1YLK - chains A and B; structure by X-ray diffraction, 2.00 A resolution.

Chain A (and B):
Protein: Hypothetical protein Rv1284/MT1322
From: Mycobacterium tuberculosis
Notes: chain B of this document is another copy of the same molecule, construct and numbering; everything in this record applies to it too
UniProtKB: P64797 (Y1284_MYCTU); residue numbers follow UniProt; this construct covers 2-163
Sequence (172 residues; each row starts with the number of its first residue; numbers below 1 keep their minus sign (Met-8 is residue -8)):
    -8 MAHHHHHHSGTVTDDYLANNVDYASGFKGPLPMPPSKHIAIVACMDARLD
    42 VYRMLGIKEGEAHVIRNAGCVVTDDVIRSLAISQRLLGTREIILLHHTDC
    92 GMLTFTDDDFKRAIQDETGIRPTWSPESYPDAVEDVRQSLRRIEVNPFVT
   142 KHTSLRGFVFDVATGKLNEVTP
Disordered / not traced: -8 to 0
Sequence notes: cloning artifact (-8 to 1)
Metal / ion sites: Zn2+: Cys35, His88, Cys91

Chain A / chain B interface:
Contacting residue pairs (188):
  Thr2(A) - Glu82(B)
  Val3(A) - Lys28(B)
  Val3(A) - Glu82(B)  hydrogen bond (backbone-side chain)
  Thr4(A) - Ile30(B)
  Thr4(A) - Glu82(B)  hydrogen bond
  Thr4(A) - Ile84(B)
  Thr4(A) - Arg147(B)
  Thr4(A) - Phe149(B)
  Asp5(A) - Arg147(B)  salt bridge
  Tyr7(A) - Lys28(B)
  Tyr7(A) - Leu46(B)
  Tyr7(A) - Ile48(B)  hydrophobic
  Tyr7(A) - Glu52(B)  hydrogen bond
  Tyr7(A) - Ala53(B)
  Leu8(A) - Arg147(B)
  Leu8(A) - Phe149(B)  hydrophobic
  Leu8(A) - Leu158(B)  hydrophobic
  Asn10(A) - Leu46(B)  hydrogen bond (side chain-backbone)
  Asn10(A) - Gly47(B)  hydrogen bond (side chain-backbone)
  Asn11(A) - Met45(B)  hydrogen bond (side chain-backbone)
  Asn11(A) - Gly156(B)  hydrogen bond (side chain-backbone)
  Asn11(A) - Lys157(B)
  Asn11(A) - Leu158(B)  hydrogen bond (side chain-backbone)
  Tyr14(A) - Arg44(B)
  Tyr14(A) - Met45(B)  hydrophobic
  Tyr14(A) - Phe151(B)  hydrophobic
  Tyr14(A) - Gly156(B)
  Ala15(A) - Thr155(B)
  Ala15(A) - Gly156(B)
  Ala15(A) - Lys157(B)
  Phe18(A) - Val153(B)
  Phe18(A) - Ala154(B)
  Phe18(A) - Thr155(B)
  Phe18(A) - Gly156(B)
  Gly20(A) - Val153(B)
  Gly20(A) - Ala154(B)
  Pro21(A) - Val153(B)
  Pro21(A) - Ala154(B)
  Leu22(A) - Arg39(B)  hydrogen bond (backbone-side chain)
  Pro23(A) - Arg39(B)
  Met24(A) - Arg39(B)
  Met24(A) - Asp90(B)
  Met24(A) - Gly92(B)
  Met24(A) - Thr95(B)
  Lys28(A) - Val3(B)
  Lys28(A) - Tyr7(B)
  Ile30(A) - Val3(B)  hydrophobic
  Ile30(A) - Thr4(B)
  Ile30(A) - Tyr7(B)  hydrophobic
  Met36(A) - His54(B)
  Met36(A) - Val55(B)  hydrogen bond (backbone-backbone)
  Met36(A) - Ile56(B)  hydrophobic
  Met36(A) - Ser70(B)
  Met36(A) - Ser74(B)
  Asp37(A) - His54(B)
  Ala38(A) - Pro26(B)  hydrophobic
  Ala38(A) - Tyr43(B)  hydrogen bond (backbone-side chain)
  Ala38(A) - Glu50(B)
  Ala38(A) - Gly51(B)  hydrogen bond (backbone-backbone)
  Ala38(A) - Ala53(B)
  Ala38(A) - His54(B)
  Arg39(A) - Leu22(B)  hydrogen bond (side chain-backbone)
  Arg39(A) - Pro23(B)
  Arg39(A) - Met24(B)
  Leu40(A) - Tyr43(B)  hydrogen bond (backbone-side chain)
  Asp41(A) - Tyr43(B)
  Asp41(A) - Arg44(B)  salt bridge
  Asp41(A) - Glu50(B)
  Tyr43(A) - Ala38(B)  hydrogen bond (side chain-backbone)
  Tyr43(A) - Leu40(B)  hydrogen bond (side chain-backbone)
  Tyr43(A) - Asp41(B)
  Tyr43(A) - Arg44(B)
  Tyr43(A) - Arg57(B)
  Arg44(A) - Tyr14(B)
  Arg44(A) - Arg44(B)
  Arg44(A) - Glu50(B)  salt bridge
  Met45(A) - Asn11(B)  hydrogen bond (backbone-side chain)
  Met45(A) - Tyr14(B)  hydrophobic
  Leu46(A) - Tyr7(B)
  Leu46(A) - Asn10(B)  hydrogen bond (backbone-side chain)
  Gly47(A) - Asn10(B)  hydrogen bond (backbone-side chain)
  Ile48(A) - Tyr7(B)
  Glu50(A) - Ala38(B)
  Glu50(A) - Asp41(B)
  Gly51(A) - Ala38(B)  hydrogen bond (backbone-backbone)
  Glu52(A) - Tyr7(B)  hydrogen bond
  Ala53(A) - Tyr7(B)
  Ala53(A) - Ala38(B)
  His54(A) - Met36(B)
  His54(A) - Ala38(B)
  Val55(A) - Met36(B)  hydrogen bond (backbone-backbone)
  Val55(A) - Arg57(B)
  Ile56(A) - Met36(B)  hydrophobic
  Ile56(A) - Arg57(B)
  Arg57(A) - Tyr43(B)
  Arg57(A) - Val55(B)  hydrogen bond (side chain-backbone)
  Arg57(A) - Ile56(B)
  Arg57(A) - Arg57(B)  hydrogen bond (backbone-backbone)
  Asn58(A) - Asp66(B)  hydrogen bond
  Asn58(A) - Arg69(B)
  Asn58(A) - Ser70(B)
  Ala59(A) - Arg69(B)  hydrogen bond (backbone-side chain)
  Ala59(A) - Ser70(B)  hydrogen bond (backbone-side chain)
  Ala59(A) - Ile73(B)  hydrophobic
  Val62(A) - Arg69(B)
  Thr64(A) - Asp66(B)  hydrogen bond
  Asp66(A) - Asn58(B)  hydrogen bond
  Asp66(A) - Thr64(B)  hydrogen bond
  Asp66(A) - Asp66(B)
  Ile68(A) - Trp115(B)
  Arg69(A) - Asn58(B)
  Arg69(A) - Ala59(B)  hydrogen bond (side chain-backbone)
  Arg69(A) - Val62(B)
  Arg69(A) - Met93(B)
  Arg69(A) - Trp115(B)
  Arg69(A) - Ser116(B)
  Arg69(A) - Pro117(B)  hydrogen bond (side chain-backbone)
  Arg69(A) - Glu118(B)
  Ser70(A) - Met36(B)
  Ser70(A) - Asn58(B)
  Ser70(A) - Ala59(B)  hydrogen bond (side chain-backbone)
  Ala72(A) - Phe101(B)
  Ala72(A) - Trp115(B)  hydrophobic
  Ile73(A) - Ala59(B)  hydrophobic
  Ile73(A) - Met93(B)  hydrophobic
  Ile73(A) - Phe96(B)  hydrophobic
  Ile73(A) - Phe101(B)  hydrophobic
  Ile73(A) - Pro117(B)
  Ser74(A) - Met36(B)
  Arg76(A) - Ala104(B)
  Arg76(A) - Ile105(B)
  Arg76(A) - Glu108(B)  salt bridge
  Leu77(A) - Phe96(B)  hydrophobic
  Leu77(A) - Phe101(B)  hydrophobic
  Glu82(A) - Thr2(B)
  Glu82(A) - Val3(B)  hydrogen bond (side chain-backbone)
  Glu82(A) - Thr4(B)  hydrogen bond
  Ile84(A) - Thr4(B)
  Asp90(A) - Met24(B)
  Gly92(A) - Met24(B)
  Met93(A) - Arg69(B)
  Met93(A) - Ile73(B)  hydrophobic
  Phe96(A) - Ile73(B)  hydrophobic
  Phe96(A) - Leu77(B)  hydrophobic
  Phe101(A) - Ile73(B)  hydrophobic
  Phe101(A) - Leu77(B)  hydrophobic
  Ala104(A) - Arg76(B)
  Ile105(A) - Arg76(B)
  Ile105(A) - Phe139(B)  hydrophobic
  Glu108(A) - Arg76(B)  salt bridge
  Thr109(A) - Pro138(B)
  Ile111(A) - Phe139(B)  hydrophobic
  Pro113(A) - Phe139(B)  hydrophobic
  Trp115(A) - Asp65(B)
  Trp115(A) - Ile68(B)
  Trp115(A) - Arg69(B)
  Trp115(A) - Ala72(B)  hydrophobic
  Trp115(A) - Phe139(B)
  Ser116(A) - Arg69(B)
  Pro117(A) - Arg69(B)  hydrogen bond (backbone-side chain)
  Pro117(A) - Ile73(B)
  Glu118(A) - Arg69(B)
  Pro138(A) - Thr109(B)
  Phe139(A) - Ile105(B)  hydrophobic
  Phe139(A) - Ile111(B)  hydrophobic
  Phe139(A) - Pro113(B)  hydrophobic
  Arg147(A) - Thr4(B)
  Arg147(A) - Asp5(B)  salt bridge
  Arg147(A) - Leu8(B)
  Phe149(A) - Leu8(B)  hydrophobic
  Phe151(A) - Tyr14(B)  hydrophobic
  Phe151(A) - Phe18(B)  hydrophobic
  Val153(A) - Phe18(B)
  Val153(A) - Gly20(B)
  Val153(A) - Pro21(B)
  Ala154(A) - Phe18(B)
  Ala154(A) - Gly20(B)
  Ala154(A) - Pro21(B)
  Thr155(A) - Ala15(B)
  Thr155(A) - Phe18(B)
  Gly156(A) - Asn11(B)  hydrogen bond (backbone-side chain)
  Gly156(A) - Tyr14(B)
  Gly156(A) - Ala15(B)
  Gly156(A) - Phe18(B)
  Lys157(A) - Asn11(B)
  Lys157(A) - Ala15(B)
  Leu158(A) - Leu8(B)  hydrophobic
  Leu158(A) - Asn11(B)  hydrogen bond (backbone-side chain)
Other interface residues (no listed pair), chain A (88 interface residues in all): Pro26, Ile32, Asp65, Val67, Cys91, Thr95, Arg112, Thr114, Ser145
Other interface residues (no listed pair), chain B (88 interface residues in all): Ile32, Asp37, Val67, Cys91, Arg112, Thr114, Ser145

Summary:
The chain A/chain B interface involves 88 residues from each chain; the contacts include 38 hydrogen bonds and
6 salt bridges. Polar contacts include Asp5(A)-Arg147(B), Asp41(A)-Arg44(B) and Arg44(A)-Glu50(B). The Zn2+
site is built by Cys35(A), His88(A) and Cys91(A).
Both chains are Hypothetical protein Rv1284/MT1322 (Mycobacterium tuberculosis). Entry 1YLK (Crystal Structure
of Rv1284 from Mycobacterium tuberculosis in Complex with Thiocyanate) was determined by X-ray diffraction,
deposited together with 1YM3.
